4X4F - chains B and F of the 6 polymer chains in the assembly; structure by X-ray diffraction, 2.80 A resolution.

# Chain B
Protein: Regulatory protein
Source organism: Enterobacter sp. RFL1396
Notes: fragment: Controller protein
Reference sequence: Q8GGH0 (Q8GGH0_9ENTR); residue numbers follow UniProt; this construct covers 1-79
Amino-acid sequence (82 residues; row label = number of the first residue in the row; numbers below 1 keep their minus sign (Gly-2 is residue -2)):
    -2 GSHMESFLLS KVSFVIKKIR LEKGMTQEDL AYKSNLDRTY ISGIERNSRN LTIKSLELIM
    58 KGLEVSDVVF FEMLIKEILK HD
Disordered / not traced: -2 to 1, 79
Differences from the reference sequence: expression tag (-2 to 0)

# Chain F
Molecule: 35-nt DNA strand
Notes: fragment: Operator DNA
Sequence (35 nucleotides; row label = number of the first residue in the row):
     1 ATGTTGACTA TAATCACACG GACTATAAGT CACAT

# How chain B and chain F interact
Contacting residue pairs (12):
  Arg17(B) with DC17(F), salt bridge to the phosphate
  Thr23(B) with DA16(F), phosphate contact; DC17(F), phosphate contact
  Gln24(B) with DC17(F), hydrogen bond to the phosphate; DA18(F), hydrogen bond to the phosphate
  Arg35(B) with DC17(F), base contact; DA18(F), hydrogen bond to the base
  Thr36(B) with DC19(F), base contact
  Ser39(B) with DA18(F), hydrogen bond to the phosphate
  Arg43(B) with DA18(F), sugar contact; DC19(F), salt bridge to the phosphate
  Thr49(B) with DA27(F), sugar contact
Interface residues without a listed pair, chain B (11 interface residues in all): Lys14, Leu18, Asn44
Interface residues without a listed pair, chain F (6 interface residues in all): DG20

# Overview
The interface between chain B and chain F involves 11 residues on one side and 6 on the other; the contacts
include 4 hydrogen bonds and 2 salt bridges. Among the polar pairs are Arg35(B)-DA18(F), Gln24(B)-DC17(F) and
Gln24(B)-DA18(F).
Here chain B is Regulatory protein (Enterobacter sp. RFL1396) and chain F is a 35-nt DNA strand. Entry 4X4F
(RADIATION DAMAGE TO THE NUCLEOPROTEIN COMPLEX C.Esp1396I: DOSE (DWD) 20.6 MGy) was determined by X-ray
diffraction (same publication as 4X4B, 4X4C, 4X4D, 4X4E, 4X4G, 4X4H and 4X4I).
